8WI9 - chains a and n of the 24 polymer chains in the assembly; structure by electron microscopy, 3.50 A resolution.

Chain a:
Molecule: 16S rRNA
From: Mycolicibacterium smegmatis MC2 155
Sequence (1528 nucleotides; row label = number of the first residue in the row):
     1 UUUUUGUUUGGAGAGUUUGAUCCUGGCUCAGGACGAACGCUGGCGGCGUG
    51 CUUAACACAUGCAAGUCGAACGGAAAGGCCCUUUCGGGGGUACUCGAGUG
   101 GCGAACGGGUGAGUAACACGUGGGUGAUCUGCCCUGCACUUUGGGAUAAG
   151 CCUGGGAAACUGGGUCUAAUACCGAAUACACCCUGCUGGUCGCAUGGCCU
   201 GGUAGGGGAAAGCUUUUGCGGUGUGGGAUGGGCCCGCGGCCUAUCAGCUU
   251 GUUGGUGGGGUGAUGGCCUACCAAGGCGACGACGGGUAGCCGGCCUGAGA
   301 GGGUGACCGGCCACACUGGGACUGAGAUACGGCCCAGACUCCUACGGGAG
   351 GCAGCAGUGGGGAAUAUUGCACAAUGGGCGCAAGCCUGAUGCAGCGACGC
   401 CGCGUGAGGGAUGACGGCCUUCGGGUUGUAAACCUCUUUCAGCACAGACG
   451 AAGCGCAAGUGACGGUAUGUGCAGAAGAAGGACCGGCCAACUACGUGCCA
   501 GCAGCCGCGGUAAUACGUAGGGUCCGAGCGUUGUCCGGAAUUACUGGGCG
   551 UAAAGAGCUCGUAGGUGGUUUGUCGCGUUGUUCGUGAAAACUCACAGCUU
   601 AACUGUGGGCGUGCGGGCGAUACGGGCAGACUAGAGUACUGCAGGGGAGA
   651 CUGGAAUUCCUGGUGUAGCGGUGGAAUGCGCAGAUAUCAGGAGGAACACC
   701 GGUGGCGAAGGCGGGUCUCUGGGCAGUAACUGACGCUGAGGAGCGAAAGC
   751 GUGGGGAGCGAACAGGAUUAGAUACCCUGGUAGUCCACGCCGUAAACGGU
   801 GGGUACUAGGUGUGGGUUUCCUUCCUUGGGAUCCGUGCCGUAGCUAACGC
   851 AUUAAGUACCCCGCCUGGGGAGUACGGCCGCAAGGCUAAAACUCAAAGGA
   901 AUUGACGGGGGCCCGCACAAGCGGCGGAGCAUGUGGAUUAAUUCGAUGCA
   951 ACGCGAAGAACCUUACCUGGGUUUGACAUGCACAGGACGCCGGCAGAGAU
  1001 GUCGGUUCCCUUGUGGCCUGUGUGCAGGUGGUGCAUGGCUGUCGUCAGCU
  1051 CGUGUCGUGAGAUGUUGGGUUAAGUCCCGCAACGAGCGCAACCCUUGUCU
  1101 CAUGUUGCCAGCACGUUAUGGUGGGGACUCGUGAGAGACUGCCGGGGUCA
  1151 ACUCGGAGGAAGGUGGGGAUGACGUCAAGUCAUCAUGCCCCUUAUGUCCA
  1201 GGGCUUCACACAUGCUACAAUGGCCGGUACAAAGGGCUGCGAUGCCGUGA
  1251 GGUGGAGCGAAUCCUUUCAAAGCCGGUCUCAGUUCGGAUCGGGGUCUGCA
  1301 ACUCGACCCCGUGAAGUCGGAGUCGCUAGUAAUCGCAGAUCAGCAACGCU
  1351 GCGGUGAAUACGUUCCCGGGCCUUGUACACACCGCCCGUCACGUCAUGAA
  1401 AGUCGGUAACACCCGAAGCCGGUGGCCUAACCCUUGUGGAGGGAGCCGUC
  1451 GAAGGUGGGAUCGGCGAUUGGGACGAAGUCGUAACAAGGUAGCCGUACCG
  1501 GAAGGUGCGGCUGGAUCACCUCCUUUCU
Not modelled in the structure: 1-8, 1524-1528

Chain n:
Name: 30S ribosomal protein S13
From: Mycolicibacterium smegmatis MC2 155
UniProtKB: A0QSL5 (RS13_MYCS2); residue numbers follow UniProt; this construct covers 1-124
Amino-acid sequence (124 residues; numbered 1 to 124; the number before each row is that of its first residue):
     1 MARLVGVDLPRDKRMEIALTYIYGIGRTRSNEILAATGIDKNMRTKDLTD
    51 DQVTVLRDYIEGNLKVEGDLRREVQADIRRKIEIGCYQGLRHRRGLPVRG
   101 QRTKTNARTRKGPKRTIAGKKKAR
Not modelled in the structure: 1, 118-124

Chain a / chain n interface:
Pairs across the interface (81; chain a residue first):
  G929(a) / Arg-108(n)  phosphate contact
  G929(a) / Thr-109(n)  hydrogen bond to the phosphate
  C930(a) / Asn-106(n)  base contact
  C930(a) / Ala-107(n)  hydrogen bond to the phosphate
  C930(a) / Arg-108(n)  hydrogen bond to the phosphate
  C930(a) / Thr-109(n)  phosphate contact
  A931(a) / Gln-101(n)  phosphate contact
  A931(a) / Arg-102(n)  phosphate contact
  A931(a) / Asn-106(n)  hydrogen bond to the phosphate
  U932(a) / Arg-102(n)  salt bridge to the phosphate
  U932(a) / Thr-105(n)  base contact
  G933(a) / Arg-102(n)  salt bridge to the phosphate
  G933(a) / Thr-105(n)  base contact
  U934(a) / Lys-104(n)  base contact
  U934(a) / Thr-105(n)  base contact
  G935(a) / Lys-104(n)  base contact
  G936(a) / Lys-104(n)  base contact
  U1206(a) / Arg-91(n)  phosphate contact
  U1206(a) / Arg-102(n)  phosphate contact
  U1206(a) / Thr-103(n)  hydrogen bond to the phosphate
  U1206(a) / Lys-104(n)  phosphate contact
  C1207(a) / Arg-91(n)  salt bridge to the phosphate
  C1207(a) / Leu-96(n)  phosphate contact
  C1207(a) / Thr-103(n)  hydrogen bond to the phosphate
  C1207(a) / Lys-104(n)  base contact
  C1207(a) / Lys-111(n)  hydrogen bond to the sugar
  A1208(a) / Lys-111(n)  salt bridge to the phosphate
  A1208(a) / Arg-115(n)  hydrogen bond to the phosphate
  A1208(a) / Ile-117(n)  sugar contact
  C1209(a) / Lys-104(n)  hydrogen bond to the base
  C1209(a) / Arg-108(n)  salt bridge to the phosphate
  C1209(a) / Lys-111(n)  salt bridge to the phosphate
  C1209(a) / Arg-115(n)  salt bridge to the phosphate
  C1209(a) / Ile-117(n)  sugar contact
  A1210(a) / Thr-105(n)  base contact
  A1210(a) / Lys-114(n)  salt bridge to the phosphate
  C1211(a) / Thr-105(n)  base contact
  U1277(a) / Arg-14(n)  sugar contact
  C1278(a) / Arg-44(n)  salt bridge to the phosphate
  U1279(a) / Arg-44(n)  salt bridge to the phosphate
  U1283(a) / Lys-13(n)  phosphate contact
  U1284(a) / Lys-13(n)  salt bridge to the phosphate
  U1284(a) / Arg-14(n)  base contact
  U1284(a) / Ile-17(n)  base contact
  U1284(a) / Tyr-21(n)  hydrogen bond to the phosphate
  U1284(a) / Arg-27(n)  hydrogen bond to the sugar
  A1288(a) / Thr-109(n)  hydrogen bond to the sugar
  U1289(a) / Gln-101(n)  phosphate contact
  U1289(a) / Thr-109(n)  sugar contact
  U1289(a) / Arg-110(n)  sugar contact
  C1290(a) / Ile-78(n)  sugar contact
  C1290(a) / His-92(n)  hydrogen bond to the phosphate
  C1290(a) / Pro-97(n)  phosphate contact
  C1290(a) / Val-98(n)  hydrogen bond to the phosphate
  C1290(a) / Arg-99(n)  hydrogen bond to the phosphate
  C1290(a) / Gln-101(n)  hydrogen bond to the phosphate
  G1291(a) / Asp-77(n)  phosphate contact
  G1291(a) / Ile-78(n)  sugar contact
  G1291(a) / Lys-81(n)  salt bridge to the phosphate
  G1291(a) / Gln-88(n)  phosphate contact
  G1291(a) / His-92(n)  salt bridge to the phosphate
  G1291(a) / Val-98(n)  phosphate contact
  G1291(a) / Arg-99(n)  salt bridge to the phosphate
  G1292(a) / Asp-77(n)  phosphate contact
  G1292(a) / Lys-81(n)  salt bridge to the phosphate
  U1303(a) / Tyr-87(n)  sugar contact
  C1310(a) / Thr-28(n)  hydrogen bond to the phosphate
  C1310(a) / Arg-29(n)  phosphate contact
  G1311(a) / Tyr-23(n)  phosphate contact
  G1311(a) / Gly-24(n)  phosphate contact
  G1311(a) / Ile-25(n)  phosphate contact
  G1311(a) / Gly-26(n)  hydrogen bond to the phosphate
  G1311(a) / Arg-27(n)  hydrogen bond to the phosphate
  G1311(a) / Thr-28(n)  hydrogen bond to the phosphate
  G1311(a) / Arg-29(n)  hydrogen bond to the phosphate
  G1311(a) / Leu-70(n)  sugar contact
  U1312(a) / Ile-22(n)  phosphate contact
  U1312(a) / Tyr-23(n)  phosphate contact
  U1312(a) / Ile-25(n)  phosphate contact
  U1312(a) / Gly-26(n)  phosphate contact
  G1313(a) / Tyr-23(n)  phosphate contact
Also at the interface, not in a pair above, chain a (33 interface residues in all): C1302, C1304, G1305, A1314
Also at the interface, not in a pair above, chain n (44 interface residues in all): Asp-12, Thr-20, Glu-73, Val-74, Gly-100

Overview:
Chain a and chain n form an interface of 33 and 44 residues respectively; the contacts include 21 hydrogen
bonds and 15 salt bridges. Among the polar pairs are C1209(a)/Lys-104(n), C1207(a)/Lys-111(n) and
U1284(a)/Arg-27(n).
Chain a is 16S rRNA and chain n is 30S ribosomal protein S13, both from Mycolicibacterium smegmatis MC2 155;
the structure, Cryo- EM structure of Mycobacterium smegmatis 30S ribosomal subunit (body 2) of 70S ribosome,
bS1 and ..., was determined by electron microscopy together with 8WHX, 8WHY, 8WI7, 8WI8, 8WIB, 8WIC, 8WID and
8WIF from the same study.
